PDB entry 6O7I | electron microscopy, 3.20 A resolution | chains G and K of the 11 polymer chains in the assembly

# Chain G
Molecule: 38-nt RNA strand
Sequence (38 nucleotides; each row starts with the number of its first residue):
     1 GUGGAAAGGC GGGCAGAGGC GGUUUGCGUA UUGGGCGC
Disordered / not traced: 27-38

# Chain K
Protein: Csm3
Organism: Thermococcus onnurineus (strain NA1)
UniProt: B6YWC0 (B6YWC0_THEON); residues 1-290 here = UniProt positions 1-290
Chain sequence (291 residues; each row starts with the number of its first residue; numbering starts at 0):
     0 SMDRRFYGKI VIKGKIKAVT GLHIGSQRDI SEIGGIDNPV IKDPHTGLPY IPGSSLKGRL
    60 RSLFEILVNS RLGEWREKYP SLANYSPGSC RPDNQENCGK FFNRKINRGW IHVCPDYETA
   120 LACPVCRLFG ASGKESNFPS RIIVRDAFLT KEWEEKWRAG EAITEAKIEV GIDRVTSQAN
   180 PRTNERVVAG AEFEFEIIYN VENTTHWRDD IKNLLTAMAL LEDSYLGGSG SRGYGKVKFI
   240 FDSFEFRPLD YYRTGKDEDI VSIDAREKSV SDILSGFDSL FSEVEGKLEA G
Disordered / not traced: 0, 25-36, 288-290
Construct notes: expression tag (0)
Ion coordination: Zn2+: His111, Cys113, Cys122, Cys125

# Interface between chain G and chain K
Pairs across the interface (36; chain G residue first):
  A17(G) - Ala130(K)  hydrogen bond to the sugar
  A17(G) - Asn136(K)  base contact
  A17(G) - Pro138(K)  phosphate contact
  G18(G) - Val112(K)  sugar contact
  G18(G) - Gly129(K)  sugar contact
  G18(G) - Ala130(K)  sugar contact
  G18(G) - Ser131(K)  sugar contact
  G18(G) - Ser139(K)  hydrogen bond to the phosphate
  G19(G) - Lys56(K)  salt bridge to the phosphate
  G19(G) - Arg60(K)  salt bridge to the phosphate
  G19(G) - Ile105(K)  base contact
  G19(G) - Ile110(K)  phosphate contact
  G19(G) - Phe128(K)  phosphate contact
  C20(G) - Ser54(K)  phosphate contact
  C20(G) - Gly57(K)  base contact
  C20(G) - Arg58(K)  hydrogen bond to the base
  C20(G) - Ser61(K)  base contact
  G21(G) - Ile23(K)  hydrogen bond to the sugar
  G21(G) - Gly24(K)  sugar contact
  G21(G) - Ser53(K)  hydrogen bond to the phosphate
  G21(G) - Ser54(K)  hydrogen bond to the phosphate
  G22(G) - His22(K)  phosphate contact
  G22(G) - Ile23(K)  phosphate contact
  G22(G) - Gly226(K)  phosphate contact
  G22(G) - Gly227(K)  hydrogen bond to the phosphate
  U23(G) - Tyr224(K)  hydrogen bond to the phosphate
  U23(G) - Gly227(K)  phosphate contact
  U23(G) - Ser228(K)  hydrogen bond to the phosphate
  U24(G) - Ser228(K)  phosphate contact
  U24(G) - Arg231(K)  salt bridge to the phosphate
  U25(G) - Arg181(K)  hydrogen bond to the base
  U25(G) - Arg231(K)  salt bridge to the phosphate
  G26(G) - Val169(K)  phosphate contact
  G26(G) - Gly170(K)  phosphate contact
  G26(G) - Ile171(K)  hydrogen bond to the phosphate
  G26(G) - Arg173(K)  sugar contact
Interface residues without a listed pair, chain K (34 interface residues in all): Phe137, Ile167, Glu168, Ser230

# Overview
10 residues of chain G face 34 of chain K across their interface; the contacts include 11 hydrogen bonds and 4
salt bridges. Polar contacts include C20(G)-Arg58(K), U25(G)-Arg181(K) and A17(G)-Ala130(K). The Zn2+ site is
built by His111(K), Cys113(K), Cys122(K) and Cys125(K).
Here chain G is a 38-nt RNA strand and chain K is Csm3 (Thermococcus onnurineus (strain NA1)). Entry 6O7I
(Cryo-EM structure of Csm-crRNA-target RNA ternary bigger complex in complex with cA4 in type III-A CRISPR-Cas
...) was determined by electron microscopy, deposited together with 6O73, 6O74, 6O75, 6O78, 6O79, 6O7B and 3
further entries.
